2O4I - chains A and B of the 4 polymer chains in the assembly; structure by X-ray diffraction, 3.50 A resolution.

Chain A (and B):
Protein: Three prime repair exonuclease 1
Organism: Mus musculus
Notes: EC 3.1.11.2; fragment: TREX1 exonuclease; chain B of this document is another copy of the same molecule, construct and numbering; everything in this record applies to it too
UniProt: Q91XB0 (TREX1_MOUSE); numbering as in UniProt (aligned over 9-245)
Chain sequence (247 residues; row label = number of the first residue in the row; numbers below 1 keep their minus sign (Met-1 is residue -1)):
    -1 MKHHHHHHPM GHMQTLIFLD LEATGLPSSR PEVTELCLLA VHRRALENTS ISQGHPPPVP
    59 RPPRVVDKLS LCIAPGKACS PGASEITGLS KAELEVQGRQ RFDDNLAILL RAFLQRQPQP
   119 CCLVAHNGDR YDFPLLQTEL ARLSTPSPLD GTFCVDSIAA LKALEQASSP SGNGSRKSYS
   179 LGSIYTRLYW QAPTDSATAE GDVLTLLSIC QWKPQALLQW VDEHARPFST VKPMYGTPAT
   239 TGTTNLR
Disordered / not traced: -1 to 8, 167-174, 235-245 (chain B: -1 to 8, 166-173, 235-245)
Construct notes: expression tag (-1 to 8); engineered mutation Ala195 (His in Q91XB0)

Interface between chain A and chain B:
Pairs across the interface - 80 pairs, chain A then chain B:
  Glu33(A) - Arg62(B)  salt bridge
  His40(A) - Val94(B)
  His40(A) - Gln95(B)
  Arg42(A) - Val94(B)
  Ala43(A) - Gln95(B)
  Arg62(A) - Glu33(B)  salt bridge
  Arg62(A) - Thr85(B)  hydrogen bond (side chain-backbone)
  Arg62(A) - Gly86(B)
  Arg62(A) - Leu87(B)
  Arg62(A) - Ala195(B)  hydrogen bond (side chain-backbone)
  Arg62(A) - Thr196(B)
  Val63(A) - Cys70(B)  hydrophobic
  Val63(A) - Leu87(B)  hydrophobic
  Val63(A) - Leu92(B)  hydrophobic
  Val63(A) - Gln95(B)
  Val63(A) - Arg97(B)
  Val64(A) - Ser68(B)
  Val64(A) - Cys70(B)  hydrogen bond (backbone-side chain)
  Asp65(A) - Ser68(B)
  Asp65(A) - Leu69(B)
  Asp65(A) - Cys70(B)  hydrogen bond (side chain-backbone)
  Asp65(A) - Arg97(B)  salt bridge
  Lys66(A) - Leu67(B)
  Lys66(A) - Ser68(B)  hydrogen bond (backbone-backbone)
  Lys66(A) - Glu198(B)  salt bridge
  Leu67(A) - Lys66(B)
  Leu67(A) - Leu67(B)  hydrophobic
  Ser68(A) - Asp65(B)
  Ser68(A) - Lys66(B)  hydrogen bond (backbone-backbone)
  Leu69(A) - Asp65(B)
  Leu69(A) - Phe111(B)  hydrophobic
  Leu69(A) - Arg114(B)
  Cys70(A) - Val64(B)
  Cys70(A) - Asp65(B)  hydrogen bond (backbone-side chain)
  Cys70(A) - Arg114(B)  hydrogen bond (backbone-side chain)
  Thr85(A) - Arg62(B)  hydrogen bond (backbone-side chain)
  Leu87(A) - Arg62(B)
  Leu92(A) - Val63(B)  hydrophobic
  Val94(A) - His40(B)
  Val94(A) - Arg42(B)
  Gln95(A) - His40(B)
  Gln95(A) - Ala43(B)
  Gln95(A) - Val63(B)
  Gln95(A) - Pro116(B)
  Gly96(A) - Pro116(B)
  Arg97(A) - Val63(B)
  Arg97(A) - Asp65(B)  salt bridge
  Arg97(A) - Gln115(B)  hydrogen bond
  Arg97(A) - Pro116(B)
  Gln98(A) - Gln113(B)  hydrogen bond (side chain-backbone)
  Gln98(A) - Arg114(B)  hydrogen bond (backbone-side chain)
  Arg99(A) - Arg114(B)  hydrogen bond (backbone-side chain)
  Asp101(A) - Arg114(B)  salt bridge
  Asn103(A) - Ala110(B)  hydrogen bond (side chain-backbone)
  Asn103(A) - Gln113(B)
  Asn103(A) - Arg114(B)
  Leu104(A) - Arg114(B)
  Leu107(A) - Leu107(B)
  Leu107(A) - Ala110(B)  hydrophobic
  Leu107(A) - Phe111(B)
  Ala110(A) - Asn103(B)  hydrogen bond (backbone-side chain)
  Ala110(A) - Leu107(B)  hydrophobic
  Phe111(A) - Leu69(B)  hydrophobic
  Phe111(A) - Leu107(B)
  Gln113(A) - Gln98(B)  hydrogen bond (backbone-side chain)
  Gln113(A) - Asn103(B)
  Arg114(A) - Cys70(B)
  Arg114(A) - Gln98(B)  hydrogen bond (side chain-backbone)
  Arg114(A) - Arg99(B)  hydrogen bond (side chain-backbone)
  Arg114(A) - Asp101(B)  salt bridge
  Arg114(A) - Asn103(B)
  Arg114(A) - Leu104(B)
  Gln115(A) - Arg97(B)  hydrogen bond
  Pro116(A) - Gln95(B)
  Pro116(A) - Gly96(B)
  Pro116(A) - Arg97(B)
  Ala195(A) - Arg62(B)  hydrogen bond (backbone-side chain)
  Thr196(A) - Arg62(B)
  Glu198(A) - Lys66(B)  salt bridge
  Glu198(A) - Glu198(B)
Other interface residues (no listed pair), chain A (39 interface residues in all): Thr13, Ile71, Gly86, Ile106
Other interface residues (no listed pair), chain B (40 interface residues in all): Thr13, Ile71, Glu91, Ile106

Overview:
Chain A and chain B form an interface of 39 and 40 residues respectively; the contacts include 20 hydrogen
bonds and 8 salt bridges. Polar contacts include Glu33(A)-Arg62(B), Asp65(A)-Arg97(B) and Lys66(A)-Glu198(B).
Chain A and chain B are both Three prime repair exonuclease 1 (Mus musculus); the structure, Structure of
TREX1 in complex with DNA, was determined by X-ray diffraction (same publication as 2O4G).
